8RBZ - chains e and h of the 21 polymer chains in the assembly; structure by electron microscopy, 3.70 A resolution.

== Chain e ==
Protein: Integrator complex subunit 5
From: Homo sapiens
Reference sequence: Q6P9B9 (INT5_HUMAN); residue numbers follow UniProt; this construct covers 1-1019
Amino-acid sequence (1021 residues; row label = number of the first residue in the row; numbers below 1 keep their minus sign (Ser-1 is residue -1)):
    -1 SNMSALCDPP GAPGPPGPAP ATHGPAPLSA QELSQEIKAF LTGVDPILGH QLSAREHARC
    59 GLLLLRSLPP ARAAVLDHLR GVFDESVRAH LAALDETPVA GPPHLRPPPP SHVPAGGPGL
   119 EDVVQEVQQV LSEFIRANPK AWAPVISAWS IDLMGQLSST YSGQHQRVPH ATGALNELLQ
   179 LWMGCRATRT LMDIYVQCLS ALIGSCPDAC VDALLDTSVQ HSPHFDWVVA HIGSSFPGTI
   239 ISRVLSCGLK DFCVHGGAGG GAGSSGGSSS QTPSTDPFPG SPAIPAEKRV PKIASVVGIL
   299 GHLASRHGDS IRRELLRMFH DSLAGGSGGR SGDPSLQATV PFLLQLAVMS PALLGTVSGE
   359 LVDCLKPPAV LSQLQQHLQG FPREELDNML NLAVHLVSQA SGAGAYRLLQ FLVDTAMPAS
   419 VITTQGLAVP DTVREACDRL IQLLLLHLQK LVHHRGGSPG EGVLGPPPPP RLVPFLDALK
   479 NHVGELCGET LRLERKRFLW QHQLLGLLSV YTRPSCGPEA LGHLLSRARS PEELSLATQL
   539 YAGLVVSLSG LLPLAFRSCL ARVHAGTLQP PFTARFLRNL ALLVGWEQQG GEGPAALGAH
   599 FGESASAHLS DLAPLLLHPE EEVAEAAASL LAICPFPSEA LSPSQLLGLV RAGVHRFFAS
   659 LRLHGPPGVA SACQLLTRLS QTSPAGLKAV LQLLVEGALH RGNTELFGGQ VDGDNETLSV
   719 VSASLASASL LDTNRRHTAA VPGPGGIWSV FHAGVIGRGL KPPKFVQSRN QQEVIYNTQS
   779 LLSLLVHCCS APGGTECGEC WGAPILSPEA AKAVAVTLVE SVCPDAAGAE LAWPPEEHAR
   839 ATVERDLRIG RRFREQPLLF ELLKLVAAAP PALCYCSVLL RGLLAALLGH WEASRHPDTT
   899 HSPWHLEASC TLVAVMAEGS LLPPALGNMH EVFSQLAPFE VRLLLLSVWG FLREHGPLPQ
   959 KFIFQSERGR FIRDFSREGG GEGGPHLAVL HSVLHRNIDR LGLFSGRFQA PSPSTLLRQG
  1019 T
Disordered / not traced: -1 to 23, 96-114, 167-170, 255-289, 321-337, 363-365, 416-427, 455-465, 710-725, 736-744, 792-795, 1009-1019
Differences from the reference sequence: expression tag (-1 to 0)

== Chain h ==
Protein: Integrator complex subunit 8
From: Homo sapiens
Reference sequence: Q75QN2 (INT8_HUMAN); residues 1-995 here = UniProt positions 1-995
Amino-acid sequence (995 residues; row label = number of the first residue in the row):
     1 MSAEAADREA ATSSRPCTPP QTCWFEFLLE ESLLEKHLRK PCPDPAPVQL IVQFLEQASK
    61 PSVNEQNQVQ PPPDNKRNRI LKLLALKVAA HLKWDLDILE KSLSVPVLNM LLNELLCISK
   121 VPPGTKHVDM DLATLPPTTA MAVLLYNRWA IRTIVQSSFP VKQAKPGPPQ LSVMNQMQQE
   181 KELTENILKV LKEQAADSIL VLEAALKLNK DLYVHTMRTL DLLAMEPGMV NGETESSTAG
   241 LKVKTEEMQC QVCYDLGAAY FQQGSTNSAV YENAREKFFR TKELIAEIGS LSLHCTIDEK
   301 RLAGYCQACD VLVPSSDSTS QQLTPYSQVH ICLRSGNYQE VIQIFIEDNL TLSLPVQFRQ
   361 SVLRELFKKA QQGNEALDEI CFKVCACNTV RDILEGRTIS VQFNQLFLRP NKEKIDFLLE
   421 VCSRSVNLEK ASESLKGNMA AFLKNVCLGL EDLQYVFMIS SHELFITLLK DEERKLLVDQ
   481 MRKRSPRVNL CIKPVTSFYD IPASASVNIG QLEHQLILSV DPWRIRQILI ELHGMTSERQ
   541 FWTVSNKWEV PSVYSGVILG IKDNLTRDLV YILMAKGLHC STVKDFSHAK QLFAACLELV
   601 TEFSPKLRQV MLNEMLLLDI HTHEAGTGQA GERPPSDLIS RVRGYLEMRL PDIPLRQVIA
   661 EECVAFMLNW RENEYLTLQV PAFLLQSNPY VKLGQLLAAT CKELPGPKES RRTAKDLWEV
   721 VVQICSVSSQ HKRGNDGRVS LIKQRESTLG IMYRSELLSF IKKLREPLVL TIILSLFVKL
   781 HNVREDIVND ITAEHISIWP SSIPNLQSVD FEAVAITVKE LVRYTLSINP NNHSWLIIQA
   841 DIYFATNQYS AALHYYLQAG AVCSDFFNKA VPPDVYTDQV IKRMIKCCSL LNCHTQVAIL
   901 CQFLREIDYK TAFKSLQEQN SHDAMDSYYD YIWDVTILEY LTYLHHKRGE TDKRQIAIKA
   961 IGQTELNASN PEEVLQLAAQ RRKKKFLQAM AKLYF
Disordered / not traced: 1-21, 39-46, 62-74, 122-125, 167-175, 212-240, 293-294, 316-322, 500-501, 730-737, 785-789
Curated features (UniProtKB/Swiss-Prot):
  - motif: Trp24 to Leu29 (WFEF motif)
  - modified residue: Thr18 (Phosphothreonine)
  - natural variant: Asp298 (D298G: In NEDCHS), Glu973 to Leu975 (deletion: In NEDCHS)
  - mutagenesis: Trp24 to Phe27 (Abolished recruitment of protein phosphatase 2A subunits)

== Interface between chain e and chain h ==
Residue-residue contacts (171):
  Arg437(e) with Tyr499(h)
  Gln440(e) with Ser497(h), hydrogen bond; Tyr499(h)
  Leu444(e) with Gly510(h); Gln511(h)
  Gln447(e) with Gly510(h), hydrogen bond (side chain-backbone); His514(h), hydrogen bond
  Lys448(e) with Glu513(h), salt bridge; Arg539(h)
  Val450(e) with Asn546(h), hydrogen bond (backbone-side chain)
  His451(e) with Ile517(h); Val544(h); Ser545(h); Asn546(h)
  His452(e) with Thr543(h); Val544(h); Asn546(h), hydrogen bond (backbone-side chain)
  Arg453(e) with Thr543(h), hydrogen bond (backbone-backbone)
  Gly454(e) with Trp542(h); Thr543(h), hydrogen bond (backbone-side chain); Asn546(h); Tyr571(h)
  Leu497(e) with Val495(h); Thr496(h)
  His500(e) with Val495(h)
  Gln501(e) with Ser497(h), hydrogen bond; His514(h), hydrogen bond
  Pro529(e) with Val488(h), hydrophobic; Leu490(h)
  Leu532(e) with Leu490(h), hydrophobic
  Ser533(e) with Asn489(h); Leu490(h); Cys491(h), hydrogen bond (side chain-backbone)
  Thr536(e) with Leu490(h); Cys491(h), hydrogen bond (side chain-backbone)
  Gln537(e) with Cys491(h), hydrogen bond; Lys493(h), hydrogen bond (side chain-backbone); Val495(h)
  Ala540(e) with Ile492(h)
  Val543(e) with His579(h), hydrogen bond (backbone-side chain)
  Val544(e) with Ile517(h); Leu518(h); Val520(h), hydrophobic; His579(h), hydrogen bond (backbone-side chain)
  Ser545(e) with Lys547(h); His579(h)
  Leu546(e) with His579(h), hydrogen bond (backbone-side chain)
  Ser547(e) with Val583(h)
  Leu581(e) with Leu490(h), hydrophobic
  Trp584(e) with Val488(h); Leu490(h), hydrophobic; Ile492(h), hydrophobic
  Gln587(e) with Arg487(h), hydrogen bond
  Ala594(e) with His588(h)
  Leu595(e) with Ile492(h), hydrophobic
  His598(e) with Lys584(h)
  Ser636(e) with Gln629(h), hydrogen bond
  Glu637(e) with Ile828(h); Asn829(h); Pro830(h)
  Ala638(e) with Asn831(h)
  Leu639(e) with Asn831(h), hydrogen bond (backbone-side chain)
  Ser640(e) with Pro830(h); Gln858(h), hydrogen bond
  Pro641(e) with Pro830(h); Asn831(h); Gln858(h); Val862(h), hydrophobic; Phe995(h)
  Ser642(e) with His854(h); Gln858(h), hydrogen bond; Phe995(h)
  Leu645(e) with Phe866(h), hydrophobic; Phe995(h), hydrophobic
  Arg649(e) with Lys992(h), hydrogen bond (side chain-backbone)
  Pro664(e) with Asn445(h)
  Pro665(e) with Leu448(h), hydrophobic
  Ala683(e) with Phe866(h)
  Lys686(e) with Asp865(h), salt bridge; Asn868(h)
  Gln690(e) with Gln988(h), hydrogen bond
  Gln770(e) with Ala441(h)
  Ile773(e) with Gly396(h); Arg397(h)
  Tyr774(e) with Ile393(h); Asn438(h), hydrogen bond (side chain-backbone); Ala441(h); Phe442(h), hydrogen bond (side chain-backbone); Asn445(h)
  Gln777(e) with Ile399(h); Asn404(h), hydrogen bond
  Leu780(e) with Val401(h), hydrophobic
  Ser781(e) with Asn404(h)
  Val784(e) with Gln405(h); Leu408(h), hydrophobic
  His785(e) with Leu408(h)
  Ser788(e) with Leu408(h)
  Gly791(e) with Arg409(h), hydrogen bond (backbone-side chain)
  Glu797(e) with Arg409(h), salt bridge
  Trp799(e) with Asp378(h); Glu379(h); Asn411(h); Lys414(h)
  Gly800(e) with Arg409(h), hydrogen bond (backbone-side chain)
  Ala801(e) with Asp378(h); Leu406(h), hydrophobic; Arg409(h)
  Pro802(e) with Gln405(h); Leu408(h), hydrophobic; Arg409(h)
  Leu804(e) with Gln405(h)
  Glu818(e) with Arg981(h)
  Pro822(e) with Arg981(h), hydrogen bond (backbone-side chain)
  Ala824(e) with Glu965(h)
  Ala827(e) with Leu977(h), hydrophobic
  Glu859(e) with Thr398(h), hydrogen bond
  Leu863(e) with Val401(h), hydrophobic
  Glu890(e) with Lys165(h)
  Cys908(e) with Gln357(h)
  Ala912(e) with Arg364(h)
  Ala915(e) with Arg364(h)
  Glu916(e) with Arg364(h), salt bridge; Gln402(h), hydrogen bond
  Gly925(e) with Arg364(h)
  Asn926(e) with Ser361(h)
  His928(e) with Gln357(h), hydrogen bond; Ser361(h), hydrogen bond; Arg364(h), hydrogen bond
  Glu929(e) with Tyr326(h); Gln357(h); Phe358(h); Ser361(h), hydrogen bond
  Leu941(e) with Pro160(h), hydrophobic
  Gln963(e) with Gln371(h)
  Arg966(e) with Ala370(h); Gln371(h), hydrogen bond (side chain-backbone); Gln372(h), hydrogen bond (side chain-backbone); Gly373(h), hydrogen bond (side chain-backbone)
  Arg968(e) with Gln371(h)
  His989(e) with Ser265(h)
  Ser990(e) with Ser158(h); Pro160(h)
  His993(e) with Val155(h); Phe159(h); Ala258(h); Gln262(h); Arg301(h), hydrogen bond (backbone-side chain); Tyr305(h), hydrogen bond
  Arg994(e) with Phe159(h); Pro160(h); Arg301(h), hydrogen bond (backbone-side chain)
  Ile996(e) with Phe261(h), hydrophobic; Arg301(h); Gly304(h); Tyr305(h), hydrophobic
  Asp997(e) with Lys300(h); Arg301(h); Gly304(h)
  Gly1000(e) with Gly304(h); Ala308(h)
  Leu1001(e) with Tyr326(h)
  Phe1002(e) with Tyr326(h)
  Ser1003(e) with Ala308(h)
  Gly1004(e) with Val311(h); His330(h), hydrogen bond (backbone-side chain)
  Arg1005(e) with Tyr326(h); Phe358(h); Ser361(h); Val362(h); Glu365(h), salt bridge
  Gln1007(e) with Leu312(h)
Other interface residues (no listed pair), chain e (109 interface residues in all): Val508, Arg511, Gly541, Leu580, Gly591, Gly596, Ala668, Ala687, Leu691, Glu694, Thr776, Asp823, Lys862, Ala866, Phe937, Ile970, Val991
Other interface residues (no listed pair), chain h (116 interface residues in all): Val161, Lys162, Tyr271, Gln307, Asn374, Gly437, Glu451, Arg484, Pro486, Pro494, Val507, Trp548, Thr582, Asp585, Ser827, Ala861, Lys869, Val974, Lys984, Lys985

== In short ==
109 residues of chain e face 116 of chain h across their interface, with 42 hydrogen bonds and 5 salt bridges.
Polar contacts include Lys448(e)-Glu513(h), Lys686(e)-Asp865(h) and Glu797(e)-Arg409(h). Curated annotation
(UniProt) lists 4 mutagenesis sites on chain h.
Here chain e is Integrator complex subunit 5 and chain h is Integrator complex subunit 8, both from Homo
sapiens. Entry 8RBZ (Structure of Integrator-PP2A-SOSS-CTD post-termination complex) was determined by
electron microscopy (same publication as 8RC4).
